Entry 5T0X (solution NMR); this record covers chains A and B of the 3 polymer chains in the assembly.

# Chain A
Protein: Calmodulin
Organism: Xenopus laevis
Reference sequence: P62155 (CALM_XENLA); residues 1-148 here correspond to UniProt positions 2-149 (UniProt number = residue number + 1)
Amino-acid sequence (148 residues; each row starts with the number of its first residue):
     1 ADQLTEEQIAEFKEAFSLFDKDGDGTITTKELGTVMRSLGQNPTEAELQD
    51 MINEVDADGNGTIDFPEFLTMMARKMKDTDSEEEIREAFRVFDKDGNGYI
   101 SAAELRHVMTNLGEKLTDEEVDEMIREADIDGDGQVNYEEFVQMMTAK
Ion coordination: Ca2+ site 1: Asp20, Asp22, Asp24, Thr26, Glu31; Ca2+ site 2: Asp56, Asp58, Asn60, Thr62, Asp64, Glu67; Ca2+ site 3: Asp93, Asp95, Asn97, Tyr99, Glu104; Ca2+ site 4: Asp129, Asp131, Asp133, Gln135, Glu140

# Chain B
Protein: Estrogen receptor peptide
Organism: Homo sapiens
Reference sequence: P03372 (ESR1_HUMAN); residues 287-305 here = UniProt positions 287-305
Amino-acid sequence (19 residues; numbered 287 to 305; the number before each row is that of its first residue):
   287 RAANLWPSPLMIKRSKKNS

# Interface between chain A and chain B
Contacting residue pairs (33):
  Glu11(A) - Lys299(B)
  Glu11(A) - Lys303(B)
  Phe12(A) - Leu296(B)
  Glu14(A) - Lys299(B)
  Glu14(A) - Lys303(B)
  Ala15(A) - Leu296(B)
  Ala15(A) - Lys299(B)
  Leu18(A) - Lys299(B)
  Phe19(A) - Trp292(B)
  Phe19(A) - Pro295(B)
  Phe19(A) - Leu296(B)
  Ile27(A) - Trp292(B)
  Val35(A) - Pro295(B)
  Met36(A) - Leu291(B)
  Met36(A) - Pro295(B)
  Leu39(A) - Ile298(B)
  Met51(A) - Arg287(B)
  Met51(A) - Ala288(B)
  Met51(A) - Leu291(B)
  Met51(A) - Trp292(B)
  Glu54(A) - Arg287(B)
  Glu54(A) - Ala288(B)
  Glu54(A) - Ala289(B)
  Val55(A) - Ala288(B)
  Val55(A) - Trp292(B)
  Ile63(A) - Trp292(B)
  Phe68(A) - Trp292(B)
  Met71(A) - Ala288(B)
  Met71(A) - Ala289(B)
  Met71(A) - Trp292(B)
  Met72(A) - Trp292(B)
  Met72(A) - Pro293(B)
  Lys75(A) - Ala289(B)
Other interface residues (no listed pair), chain A (21 interface residues in all): Pro43, Glu47, Ile52
Other interface residues (no listed pair), chain B (12 interface residues in all): Lys302

# Overview
Chain A and chain B form an interface of 21 and 12 residues respectively. The Ca2+ site 1 is built by
Asp20(A), Asp22(A), Asp24(A), Thr26(A) and Glu31(A). The Ca2+ site 2 is built by Asp56(A), Asp58(A), Asn60(A),
Thr62(A), Asp64(A) and Glu67(A).
Here chain A is Calmodulin (Xenopus laevis) and chain B is Estrogen receptor peptide (Homo sapiens). Entry
5T0X (Solution NMR-derived structure of calmodulin bound with ER alpha peptides) was determined by solution
NMR.
